Entry 9BQ3 (electron microscopy, 2.80 A resolution); this record covers chains R and A of the 7 polymer chains in the assembly.

== Chain R ==
Protein: Calcitonin receptor
Organism: Homo sapiens
Reference sequence: P30988 (CALCR_HUMAN); numbering as in UniProt (aligned over 25-474)
Amino-acid sequence (462 residues; row label = number of the first residue in the row):
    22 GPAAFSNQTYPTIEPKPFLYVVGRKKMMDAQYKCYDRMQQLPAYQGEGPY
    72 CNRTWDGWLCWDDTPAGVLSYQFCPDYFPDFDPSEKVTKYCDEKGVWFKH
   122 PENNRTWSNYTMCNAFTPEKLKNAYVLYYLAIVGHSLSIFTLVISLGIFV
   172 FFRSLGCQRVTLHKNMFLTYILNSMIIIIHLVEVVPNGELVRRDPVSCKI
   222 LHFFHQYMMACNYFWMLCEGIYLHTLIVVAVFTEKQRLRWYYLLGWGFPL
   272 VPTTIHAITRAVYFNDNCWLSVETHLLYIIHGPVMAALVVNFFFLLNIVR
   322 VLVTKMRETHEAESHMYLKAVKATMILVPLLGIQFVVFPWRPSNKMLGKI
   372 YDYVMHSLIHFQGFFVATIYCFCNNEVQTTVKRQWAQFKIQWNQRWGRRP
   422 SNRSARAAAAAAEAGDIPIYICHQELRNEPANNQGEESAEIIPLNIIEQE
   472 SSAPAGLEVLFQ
Not modelled in the structure: 22-38, 66-69, 114-116, 407-483
Disulfides: Cys-55/Cys-81, Cys-72/Cys-112, Cys-95/Cys-134, Cys-219/Cys-289
Construct notes: expression tag (22-24, 475-483)
Curated features (UniProtKB/Swiss-Prot):
  - glycosylation (N-linked (GlcNAc...) asparagine): Asn-28, Asn-73, Asn-125, Asn-130
  - natural variant: Leu-447 (L447P: Probable protective factor against osteoporosis)

== Chain A ==
Protein: Guanine nucleotide-binding protein G(s) subunit alpha isoforms short
Organism: Homo sapiens
Reference sequence: P63092 (GNAS2_HUMAN); residues 1-394 here = UniProt positions 1-394
Amino-acid sequence (394 residues; each row starts with the number of its first residue):
     1 MGCLGNSKTEDQRNEEKAQREANKKIEKQLQKDKQVYRATHRLLLLGAGE
    51 SGKNTIVKQMRILHVNGFNGEGGEEDPQAARSNSDGEKATKVQDIKNNLK
   101 EAIETIVAAMSNLVPPVELANPENQFRVDYILSVMNVPDFDFPPEFYEHA
   151 KALWEDEGVRACYERSNEYQLIDCAQYFLDKIDVIKQADYVPSDQDLLRC
   201 RVLTSGIFETKFQVDKVNFHMFDVGAQRDERRKWIQCFNDVTAIIFVVAS
   251 SSYNMVIREDNQTNRLQAALKLFDSIWNNKWLRDTSVILFLNKQDLLAEK
   301 VLAGKSKIEDYFPEFARYTTPEDATPEPGEDPRVTRAKYFIRDEFLRIST
   351 ASGDGRHYCYPHFTCSVDTENIRRVFNDCRDIIQRMHLRQYELL
Not modelled in the structure: 1-10, 61-203, 253-262
Construct notes: engineered mutation Asn-54 (Ser in P63092), Ala-226 (Gly in P63092), Ala-268 (Glu in P63092), Lys-271 (Asn in P63092), Asp-274 (Lys in P63092), Lys-280 (Arg in P63092), Asp-284 (Thr in P63092), Thr-285 (Ile in P63092), Ser-366 (Ala in P63092)

== Chain R / chain A interface ==
Residue-residue contacts - 30 pairs, chain R then chain A:
  Arg-180(R) with Tyr-391(A)
  Tyr-243(R) with Tyr-391(A)
  Leu-244(R) with Tyr-391(A)
  Leu-247(R) with His-387(A), hydrogen bond (backbone-side chain)
  Ile-248(R) with Gln-384(A), hydrogen bond (backbone-side chain); Leu-388(A), hydrophobic
  Val-249(R) with Arg-380(A)
  Val-252(R) with Arg-380(A); Ile-383(A), hydrophobic; Gln-384(A); His-387(A)
  Phe-253(R) with His-41(A); Phe-376(A), hydrophobic; Arg-380(A)
  Glu-255(R) with Gln-35(A); Arg-38(A); Ala-39(A), hydrogen bond (side chain-backbone)
  Leu-323(R) with Leu-393(A), hydrophobic
  Lys-326(R) with Asp-381(A), salt bridge; Gln-384(A), hydrogen bond; Arg-385(A)
  Thr-330(R) with Tyr-358(A); Arg-385(A), hydrogen bond
  His-331(R) with Asp-323(A)
  Lys-340(R) with Leu-394(A), hydrogen bond (side chain-backbone)
  Ala-344(R) with Leu-393(A), hydrophobic
  Leu-348(R) with Leu-393(A), hydrophobic
  Cys-394(R) with Glu-392(A)
  Asn-395(R) with Glu-392(A)
  Asn-396(R) with Glu-392(A), hydrogen bond (backbone-side chain)
Other interface residues (no listed pair), chain R (22 interface residues in all): Glu-240, Ile-347, Tyr-391
Other interface residues (no listed pair), chain A (23 interface residues in all): Lys-34, Val-217, Phe-219, Cys-379, Gln-390

== Summary ==
Chain R and chain A form an interface of 22 and 23 residues respectively, with 7 hydrogen bonds and 1 salt
bridge. Among the polar pairs are Lys-326(R)/Asp-381(A), Leu-247(R)/His-387(A) and Ile-248(R)/Gln-384(A).
Chain R is Calcitonin receptor and chain A is Guanine nucleotide-binding protein G(s) subunit alpha isoforms
short, both from Homo sapiens; the structure, Human Amylin2 Receptor in Complex with Gs and Cagrilintide, was
determined by electron microscopy together with 9BLB, 9BLC, 9BLW, 9BP3, 9BTW, 9BUB and 3 further entries from
the same study.
